Entry 5WHU (X-ray diffraction, 2.20 A resolution); this record covers chains B and E of the 5 polymer chains in the assembly.

== Chain B (and E) ==
Protein: ArtB protein
Organism: Salmonella enterica subsp. enterica serovar Typhimurium str. DT104
Notes: chain E of this document is another copy of the same molecule, construct and numbering; everything in this record applies to it too
UniProt: Q404H3 (Q404H3_SALTM); residues 1-141 here = UniProt positions 1-141
Sequence (149 residues; row label = number of the first residue in the row):
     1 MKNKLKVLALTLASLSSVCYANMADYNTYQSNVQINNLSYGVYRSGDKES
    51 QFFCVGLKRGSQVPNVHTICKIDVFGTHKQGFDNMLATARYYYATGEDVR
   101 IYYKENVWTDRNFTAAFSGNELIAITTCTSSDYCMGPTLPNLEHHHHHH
Disordered / not traced: 1-21, 141-149
Differences from the reference sequence: expression tag (142-149)
Cystine bridges: Cys54-Cys70, Cys128-Cys134
What the authors report for this chain:
  - binding site for N-acetyl-alpha-neuraminic acid: Asn27, Tyr29, Gln30, Ser31, Ser45, Gly46, Arg59, Asn65, Phe75, Gly76, Val107, Thr109, Asp110
  - specificity-determining residues: Tyr103 (proposed by the authors, not directly observed)
  - binding site for beta-D-galactopyranose: Thr109
  - mutagenesis - S45A: decreased binding to cultured epithelial cells
  - specificity-determining residues: Ser45

== Chain B / chain E interface ==
Pairs across the interface - 58 pairs, chain B then chain E:
  Asn36(B) - Thr129(E)
  Asn37(B) - Thr127(E)  hydrogen bond
  Asn37(B) - Cys128(E)
  Asn37(B) - Thr129(E)
  Asn37(B) - Tyr133(E)
  Asn37(B) - Met135(E)
  Leu38(B) - Tyr92(E)
  Leu38(B) - Thr126(E)
  Leu38(B) - Thr127(E)  hydrogen bond (backbone-side chain)
  Leu38(B) - Met135(E)
  Ser39(B) - Ile125(E)
  Ser39(B) - Thr126(E)
  Ser39(B) - Met135(E)  hydrogen bond
  Tyr40(B) - Gly81(E)
  Tyr40(B) - Asn84(E)
  Tyr40(B) - Met85(E)  hydrophobic
  Tyr40(B) - Thr88(E)
  Tyr40(B) - Ala124(E)
  Tyr40(B) - Ile125(E)  hydrogen bond (backbone-backbone)
  Gly41(B) - Tyr26(E)
  Gly41(B) - Ile123(E)
  Gly41(B) - Ala124(E)
  Val42(B) - Tyr26(E)  hydrogen bond (backbone-side chain)
  Val42(B) - His78(E)
  Val42(B) - Gln80(E)
  Val42(B) - Ile123(E)  hydrogen bond (backbone-backbone)
  Tyr43(B) - Met23(E)  hydrophobic
  Tyr43(B) - Ala24(E)
  Arg44(B) - Thr77(E)  hydrogen bond (side chain-backbone)
  Arg44(B) - His78(E)
  Glu49(B) - Thr77(E)
  Glu49(B) - His78(E)  salt bridge
  Glu49(B) - Gln80(E)  hydrogen bond
  Ser50(B) - Gln80(E)  hydrogen bond (backbone-side chain)
  Gln51(B) - Gly81(E)
  Gln51(B) - Asn84(E)  hydrogen bond
  Phe52(B) - Tyr26(E)
  Cys54(B) - Met135(E)  hydrophobic
  Val55(B) - Met135(E)
  Gly56(B) - Met135(E)
  Thr68(B) - Met135(E)
  Phe82(B) - Asn84(E)
  Asp83(B) - Asn84(E)  hydrogen bond
  Leu86(B) - Asn84(E)
  Arg90(B) - Thr88(E)  hydrogen bond
  Arg90(B) - Tyr91(E)
  Tyr93(B) - Tyr91(E)
  Tyr93(B) - Glu97(E)  hydrogen bond
  Tyr93(B) - Thr127(E)
  Ala94(B) - Tyr91(E)
  Asn112(B) - Asn22(E)  hydrogen bond (side chain-backbone)
  Asn112(B) - Met23(E)
  Phe113(B) - Met23(E)  hydrophobic
  Ala116(B) - Met23(E)  hydrophobic
  Ala116(B) - Pro137(E)  hydrophobic
  Phe117(B) - Met23(E)  hydrophobic
  Phe117(B) - Gly136(E)
  Phe117(B) - Pro137(E)
Interface residues without a listed pair, chain E (27 interface residues in all): Ala87, Leu122

== Summary ==
Chain B and chain E each contribute 27 residues to their interface; the contacts include 14 hydrogen bonds and
1 salt bridge. Polar pairs include Glu49(B)-His78(E), Asn37(B)-Thr127(E) and Leu38(B)-Thr127(E). From the
paper: a binding site for N-acetyl-alpha-neuraminic acid at Asn27(B), Tyr29(B) and Gln30(B) among others; S45A
of chain B reduces binding to cultured epithelial cells.
Both chains are ArtB protein (Salmonella enterica subsp. enterica serovar Typhimurium str. DT104). Entry 5WHU
(Crystal structure of 3'SL bound ArtB) was determined by X-ray diffraction together with 5WHT from the same
study.
